PDB entry 8EED | X-ray diffraction, 3.49 A resolution | chains C and F of the 12 polymer chains in the assembly

Chain C:
Protein: Envelope protein E
Source organism: Zika virus ZIKV/H. sapiens/FrenchPolynesia/10087PF/2013
UniProt: A0A024B7W1 (POLG_ZIKVF); residues 1-405 here correspond to UniProt positions 291-695 (UniProt number = residue number + 290)
Sequence (405 residues; numbered 1 to 405; the number before each row is that of its first residue):
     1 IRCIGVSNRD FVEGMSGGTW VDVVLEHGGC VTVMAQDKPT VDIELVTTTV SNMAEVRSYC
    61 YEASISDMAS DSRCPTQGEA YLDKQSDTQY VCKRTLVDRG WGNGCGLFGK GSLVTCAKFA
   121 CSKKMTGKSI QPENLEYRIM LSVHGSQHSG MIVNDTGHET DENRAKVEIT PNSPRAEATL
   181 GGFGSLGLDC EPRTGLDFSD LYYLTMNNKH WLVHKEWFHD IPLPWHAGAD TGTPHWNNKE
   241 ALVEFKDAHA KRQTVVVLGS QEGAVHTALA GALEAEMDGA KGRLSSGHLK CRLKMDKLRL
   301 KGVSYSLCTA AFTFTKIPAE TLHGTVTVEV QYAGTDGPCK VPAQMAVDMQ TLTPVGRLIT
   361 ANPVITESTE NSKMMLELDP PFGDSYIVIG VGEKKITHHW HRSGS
Not modelled in the structure: 151-162, 404-405
Cystine bridges: C3-C30, C60-C121, C74-C105, C92-C116, C190-C291, C308-C339
Curated features (UniProtKB/Swiss-Prot):
  - region: D98 to G111 (Fusion peptide)
  - glycosylation: N154 (N-linked (GlcNAc...) asparagine)
  - cross-link (Glycyl lysine isopeptide (Lys-Gly)): K38 (interchain with G-Cter in ubiquitin), K281 (interchain with G-Cter in ubiquitin)
What the authors report for this chain:
  - mutagenesis - G259A, K316A, M375A: decreased binding to rhMZ134-B

Chain F:
Protein: rhMZ107-B antibody light chain
Source organism: Macaca mulatta
Notes: antibody fragment or engineered binder
Sequence (220 residues; each row starts with the number of its first residue):
     1 QSVLTQPPSL SASPGASARL PCTLSSDLSV GSKNMYWYQQ KPGSAPRLFL YYYSDSDKQL
    61 GPGVPNRVSG SKETSSNTAF LLISGLQPED EADYYCQVYD GSANDVFGSG TKLTVLGQPK
   121 AAPSVTLFPP SSEELQANKA TLVCLISDFY PGAVEVAWKA DGSAVNAGVE TTKPSKQSNN
   181 KYAASSYLSL TSDQWKSHKS YSCQVTHEGS TVEKTVAPAE
Not modelled in the structure: 1, 117-220
Cystine bridges: C22-C96

Chain C / chain F interface:
Pairs across the interface (14; chain C residue first):
  N52(C) with K72(F), hydrogen bond (side chain-backbone); E73(F); T74(F); S75(F)
  A54(C) with G31(F)
  E55(C) with S29(F), hydrogen bond; S32(F); T74(F)
  E133(C) with D55(F); S56(F), hydrogen bond
  N134(C) with D55(F)
  A229(C) with S32(F)
  T231(C) with D27(F)
  A280(C) with S75(F)
Interface residues without a listed pair, chain C (12 interface residues in all): M53, Q131, N172, G228
Interface residues without a listed pair, chain F (14 interface residues in all): L28, Y53, S54, G101

Summary:
The interface between chain C and chain F involves 12 residues on one side and 14 on the other; the contacts
include 3 hydrogen bonds. Polar contacts include N52(C)-K72(F), E55(C)-S29(F) and E133(C)-S56(F). From the
paper: G259A, K316A and M375A of chain C reduce binding to rhMZ134-B.
Chain C is Envelope protein E (Zika virus ZIKV/H. sapiens/FrenchPolynesia/10087PF/2013) and chain F is
rhMZ107-B antibody light chain (Macaca mulatta); the structure, Crystal structure of a NHP anti-ZIKV
neutralizing antibody rhMZ107-B in complex with ZIKV E glycoprotein, was determined by X-ray diffraction
together with 8EE8, 8EEE, 8EEZ, 8EF0 and 8EF2 from the same study.
